2C7A - chains A and C of the 4 polymer chains in the assembly; structure by X-ray diffraction, 2.50 A resolution.

== Chain A ==
Name: Progesterone receptor
From: Homo sapiens
Notes: fragment: dna binding domain, residues 399-476
Reference sequence: P06401 (PRGR_HUMAN); residues 563-640 here correspond to UniProt positions 399-476 (UniProt number = residue number - 164)
Sequence (78 residues; row label = number of the first residue in the row):
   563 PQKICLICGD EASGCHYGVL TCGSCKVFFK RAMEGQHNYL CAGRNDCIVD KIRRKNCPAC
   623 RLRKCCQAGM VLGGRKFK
Ion coordination: Zn2+ site 1: Cys-567, Cys-570, Cys-584, Cys-587; Zn2+ site 2: Cys-603, Cys-609, Cys-619, Cys-622
What the authors report for this chain:
  - binding site for the 18-nt DNA strand (chain C): Cys-577, His-578, Tyr-579, Gly-580, Ser-586, Lys-588, Val-589, Arg-593, Arg-616, Lys-617, Arg-623, Arg-637, Lys-638
  - contacts within the chain: Arg-637/Lys-638 (backbone contact)
  - self-association interface (contacts with another copy of this molecule); pairs are residue here / residue on that copy: Leu-602/Arg-615 (backbone contact), Cys-603/Arg-615 (backbone contact), Ala-604/Ile-610, Arg-606/Asp-608, Lys-617/Lys-617 (water-mediated contact), Asn-618
  - specificity-determining residues: Lys-588, Arg-593
  - mutagenesis - R637A/K638A: decreased binding to inverted repeat PREs

== Chain C ==
Molecule: 18-nt DNA strand
Sequence (18 nucleotides; numbered 1 to 18; the number before each row is that of its first residue):
     1 CCAGAACAGT TTGTTCTG

== Interface between chain A and chain C ==
Pairs across the interface - 22 pairs, chain A then chain C:
  Gly-576(A) / DC2(C)  phosphate contact
  Cys-577(A) / DC2(C)  hydrogen bond to the phosphate
  Cys-577(A) / DA3(C)  phosphate contact
  His-578(A) / DC2(C)  sugar contact
  His-578(A) / DA3(C)  salt bridge to the phosphate
  Tyr-579(A) / DA3(C)  hydrogen bond to the phosphate
  Tyr-579(A) / DG4(C)  hydrogen bond to the phosphate
  Lys-588(A) / DA3(C)  base contact
  Lys-588(A) / DG4(C)  hydrogen bond to the base
  Lys-592(A) / DG4(C)  phosphate contact
  Arg-593(A) / DA6(C)  base contact
  Lys-617(A) / DT11(C)  hydrogen bond to the phosphate
  Lys-617(A) / DT12(C)  salt bridge to the phosphate
  Gly-635(A) / DA3(C)  phosphate contact
  Gly-635(A) / DG4(C)  phosphate contact
  Gly-636(A) / DA3(C)  phosphate contact
  Gly-636(A) / DG4(C)  phosphate contact
  Arg-637(A) / DC1(C)  hydrogen bond to the base
  Arg-637(A) / DC2(C)  hydrogen bond to the sugar
  Arg-637(A) / DA3(C)  sugar contact
  Lys-638(A) / DC2(C)  phosphate contact
  Lys-638(A) / DA3(C)  salt bridge to the phosphate
Also at the interface, not in a pair above, chain C (9 interface residues in all): DA5, DC7

== Overview ==
The interface between chain A and chain C involves 12 residues on one side and 9 on the other; the contacts
include 7 hydrogen bonds and 3 salt bridges. Polar pairs include Lys-588(A)/DG4(C), Arg-637(A)/DC1(C) and
Arg-637(A)/DC2(C). The paper reports a binding site for the 18-nt DNA strand (chain C) at Cys-577(A),
His-578(A) and Tyr-579(A) among others; R637A/K638A of chain A reduce binding to inverted repeat PREs.
Chain A is Progesterone receptor (Homo sapiens) and chain C is an 18-nt DNA strand; the structure, Structure
of the progesterone receptor-DNA complex, was determined by X-ray diffraction.
